4BY9 - chains E and X of the 18 polymer chains in the assembly; structure by solution NMR.

Chain E:
Protein: Fibrillarin-like rRNA/tRNA 2'-O-methyltransferase
Source organism: Pyrococcus furiosus
Notes: EC 2.1.1.-
UniProtKB: Q8U4M2 (FLPA_PYRFU); residue numbers follow UniProt; this construct covers 1-227
Chain sequence (227 residues; numbered 1 to 227; the number before each row is that of its first residue):
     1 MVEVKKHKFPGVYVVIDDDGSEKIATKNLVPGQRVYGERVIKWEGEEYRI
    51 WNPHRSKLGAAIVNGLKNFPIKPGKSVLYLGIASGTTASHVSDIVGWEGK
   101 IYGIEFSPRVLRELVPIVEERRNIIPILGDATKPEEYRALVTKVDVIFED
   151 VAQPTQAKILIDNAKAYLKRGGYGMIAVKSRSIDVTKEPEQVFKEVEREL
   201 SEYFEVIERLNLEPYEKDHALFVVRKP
Curated features (UniProtKB/Swiss-Prot):
  - binding site (S-adenosyl-L-methionine): Thr86, Thr87, Glu105, Phe106, Asp130, Ala131, Asp150 to Gln153

Chain X:
Molecule: 11-nt RNA strand
Sequence (11 nucleotides; each row starts with the number of its first residue):
     1 UCGCCCAUCAC

Interface between chain E and chain X:
Pairs across the interface - 27 pairs, chain E then chain X:
  Val35(E) - A7(X)  phosphate contact
  Val35(E) - U8(X)  phosphate contact
  Tyr36(E) - A7(X)  phosphate contact
  Tyr36(E) - U8(X)  phosphate contact
  Arg55(E) - C6(X)  phosphate contact
  Arg55(E) - A7(X)  phosphate contact
  Arg55(E) - U8(X)  base contact
  Ser56(E) - C5(X)  phosphate contact
  Ser56(E) - C6(X)  phosphate contact
  Lys57(E) - C4(X)  phosphate contact
  Lys57(E) - C5(X)  phosphate contact
  Gly81(E) - C5(X)  sugar contact
  Ile82(E) - C5(X)  sugar contact
  Ile82(E) - C6(X)  sugar contact
  Ala83(E) - C5(X)  sugar contact
  Ala83(E) - C6(X)  sugar contact
  Ser84(E) - C6(X)  sugar contact
  Gly85(E) - C6(X)  sugar contact
  Thr86(E) - C6(X)  phosphate contact
  Thr86(E) - A7(X)  phosphate contact
  Thr87(E) - C6(X)  phosphate contact
  Asp150(E) - C4(X)  sugar contact
  Lys179(E) - G3(X)  sugar contact
  Lys179(E) - C4(X)  sugar contact
  Arg181(E) - C2(X)  base contact
  Arg181(E) - G3(X)  sugar contact
  His219(E) - C4(X)  sugar contact
Interface residues without a listed pair, chain E (18 interface residues in all): Gly37, Tyr79

In short:
18 residues of chain E and 7 residues of chain X are in contact. Curated annotation (UniProt) lists 10
S-adenosyl-L-methionine-binding residues on chain E.
Here chain E is Fibrillarin-like rRNA/tRNA 2'-O-methyltransferase (Pyrococcus furiosus) and chain X is an
11-nt RNA strand. Entry 4BY9 (The structure of the Box CD enzyme reveals regulation of rRNA methylation) was
determined by solution NMR.
